1DLH - chains B and E of the 6 polymer chains in the assembly; structure by X-ray diffraction, 2.80 A resolution.

Chain B (and E):
Molecule: Class II histocompatibility antigen (HLA-DR1) (beta chain)
Organism: Homo sapiens
Notes: chain E of this document is another copy of the same molecule, construct and numbering; everything in this record applies to it too
Reference sequence: P13758 (HB2F_HUMAN); residues 3-190 here correspond to UniProt positions 32-219 (UniProt number = residue number + 29)
Amino-acid sequence (188 residues; numbered 3 to 190; the number before each row is that of its first residue):
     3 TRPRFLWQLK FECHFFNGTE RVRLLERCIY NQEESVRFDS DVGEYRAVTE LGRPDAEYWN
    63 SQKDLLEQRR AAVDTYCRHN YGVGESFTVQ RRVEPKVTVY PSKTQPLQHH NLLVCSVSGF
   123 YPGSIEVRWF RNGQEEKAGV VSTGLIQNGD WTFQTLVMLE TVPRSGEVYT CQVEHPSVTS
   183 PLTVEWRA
Cystine bridges: Cys15-Cys79, Cys117-Cys173
Glycans and other covalent adducts: N-acetylglucosamine (NAG) linked to Asn19

Chain B / chain E interface:
Residue-residue contacts (12):
  Glu35(B) - Glu35(E)
  Val50(B) - Glu35(E)
  Val50(B) - Thr51(E)
  Thr51(B) - Val50(E)
  Thr51(B) - Thr51(E)
  Glu52(B) - Ala49(E)
  Glu52(B) - Val50(E)  hydrogen bond (backbone-backbone)
  Glu52(B) - Thr51(E)
  Glu52(B) - Glu52(E)  hydrogen bond (side chain-backbone)
  Glu52(B) - Arg55(E)  salt bridge
  Arg55(B) - Glu52(E)  salt bridge
  Arg55(B) - Arg55(E)
Interface residues without a listed pair, chain B (6 interface residues in all): Ala49

In short:
Chain B and chain E each contribute 6 residues to their interface, with 2 hydrogen bonds and 2 salt bridges.
Polar pairs include Glu52(B)-Arg55(E), Glu52(B)-Glu52(E) and Glu52(B)-Val50(E). N-acetylglucosamine is
covalently linked to Asn19(B).
Both chains are Class II histocompatibility antigen (HLA-DR1) (beta chain) (Homo sapiens). Entry 1DLH (Crystal
structure of the human class II MHC protein HLA-DR1 complexed with an influenza virus peptide) was determined
by X-ray diffraction.
